PDB entry 5TIH | X-ray diffraction, 2.44 A resolution | chains A and L of the 3 polymer chains in the assembly

Chain A:
Protein: Cysteine-rich protective antigen
From: Plasmodium falciparum
Reference sequence: Q8IFM8 (Q8IFM8_PLAF7); residues 1-333 here correspond to UniProt positions 30-362 (UniProt number = residue number + 29)
Amino-acid sequence (335 residues; each row starts with the number of its first residue; numbers below 1 keep their minus sign (Gly-1 is residue -1)):
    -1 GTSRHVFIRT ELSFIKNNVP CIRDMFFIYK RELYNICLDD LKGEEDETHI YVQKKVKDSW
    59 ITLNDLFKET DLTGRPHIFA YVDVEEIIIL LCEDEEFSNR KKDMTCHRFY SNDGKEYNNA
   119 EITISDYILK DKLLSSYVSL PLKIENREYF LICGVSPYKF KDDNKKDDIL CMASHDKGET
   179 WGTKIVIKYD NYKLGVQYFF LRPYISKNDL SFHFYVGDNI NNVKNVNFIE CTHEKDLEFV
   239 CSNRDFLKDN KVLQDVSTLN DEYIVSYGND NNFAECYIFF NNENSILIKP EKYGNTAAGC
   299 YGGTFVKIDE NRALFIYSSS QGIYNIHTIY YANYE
Not modelled in the structure: -1 to 1, 94-96, 291-293
Differences from the reference sequence: expression tag (-1 to 0); conflict Ala118 (Ser147 in Q8IFM8), Ala295 (Thr324 in Q8IFM8), Ala311 (Thr340 in Q8IFM8)
Cystine bridges: Cys19-Cys35, Cys90-Cys104, Cys151-Cys169, Cys229-Cys239, Cys274-Cys298

Chain L:
Protein: CyRPA antibody Fab Light Chain
From: Mus musculus
Notes: antibody fragment or engineered binder
Amino-acid sequence (212 residues; row label = number of the first residue in the row):
     1 DIQMTQSPSS LSASLGERVS LTCRASQEIS GYLSWLQRKP DGTIKRLIYT ASTVDSGVPN
    61 RFSGSRSGSD YSLTISSLES EDFADYYCLQ YDTYPWTFGG GTKLEIKRAD AAPTVSIFPP
   121 SSEQLTSGGA SVVCFLNNFY PKDINVKWKI DGSERQNGVL NSWTDQDSKD STYSMSSTLT
   181 LTKDEYERHN SYTCEATHKT STSPIVKSFN RN
Cystine bridges: Cys23-Cys88, Cys134-Cys194

Interface between chain A and chain L:
Residue-residue contacts (12):
  Glu45(A) with Tyr94(L)
  Asp63(A) with Tyr32(L), hydrogen bond (backbone-side chain)
  Lys66(A) with Tyr32(L); Tyr91(L); Asp92(L), salt bridge
  Glu67(A) with Tyr32(L); Thr50(L), hydrogen bond; Tyr91(L), hydrogen bond
  Asn116(A) with Thr53(L), hydrogen bond
  Asn117(A) with Tyr49(L), hydrogen bond (backbone-side chain); Thr53(L)
  Ala118(A) with Tyr49(L)
Interface residues without a listed pair, chain A (8 interface residues in all): Asn62
Interface features reported in the paper:
  - epitope / paratope residues, chain A: Glu45(A), Asp63(A), Lys66(A), Glu67(A), Asn116(A), Asn117(A), Ala118(A)

Overview:
8 residues of chain A and 7 residues of chain L are in contact, with 5 hydrogen bonds and 1 salt bridge. Polar
contacts include Lys66(A)-Asp92(L), Asp63(A)-Tyr32(L) and Glu67(A)-Thr50(L). The paper reports
epitope/paratope residues Glu45(A), Asp63(A) and Lys66(A) among others.
Chain A is Cysteine-rich protective antigen (Plasmodium falciparum) and chain L is CyRPA antibody Fab Light
Chain (Mus musculus); the structure, Structural basis for inhibition of erythrocyte invasion by antibodies to
Plasmodium falciparum protein CyRPA, was determined by X-ray diffraction together with 5TIK from the same
study.
